Entry 4L3P (X-ray diffraction, 2.68 A resolution); this record covers chain A.

[Chain A]
Molecule: Mitogen-activated protein kinase kinase kinase 7, TGF-beta-activated kinase 1 and MAP3K7-binding protein 1 chimera
Source organism: Homo sapiens
Notes: EC 2.7.11.25
Reference sequence: chimeric construct of O43318, Q15750: residues 31-303 from O43318 (M3K7_HUMAN) positions 31-303 (same numbers); residues 468-504 from Q15750 positions 468-504 (same numbers)
Sequence (315 residues; numbered 26 to 504; 164 numbers in that range are skipped by the numbering (no residue carries them; nothing is unmodelled there); the number before each row is that of its first residue):
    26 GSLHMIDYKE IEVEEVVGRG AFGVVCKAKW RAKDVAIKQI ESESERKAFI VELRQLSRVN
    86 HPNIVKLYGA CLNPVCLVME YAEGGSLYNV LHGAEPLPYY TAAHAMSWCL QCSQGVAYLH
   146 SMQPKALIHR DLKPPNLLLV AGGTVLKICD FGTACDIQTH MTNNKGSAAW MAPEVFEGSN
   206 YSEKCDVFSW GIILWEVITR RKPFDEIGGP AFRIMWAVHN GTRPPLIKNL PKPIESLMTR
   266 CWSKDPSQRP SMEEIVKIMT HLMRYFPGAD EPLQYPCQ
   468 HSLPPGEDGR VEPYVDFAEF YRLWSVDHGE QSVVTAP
Unresolved in the structure: 178-190, 498-504
Sequence notes: expression tag (26-30)
Curated features (UniProtKB/Swiss-Prot):
  - active site: D156 (Proton acceptor)
  - binding site (ATP): V42 to V50, K63
  - modified residue: T184 (Microbial infection: O-acetylthreonine), T187 (Microbial infection: O-acetylthreonine), S192 (Phosphoserine)
  - cross-link (Glycyl lysine isopeptide (Lys-Gly)): K72 (interchain with G-Cter in ubiquitin), K158 (interchain with G-Cter in ubiquitin), K209 (interchain with G-Cter in ubiquitin)
  - site: F484 (Required for interaction with MAP3K7)

[Overview]
From UniProt: active-site residue D156 and 10 ATP-binding residues.
Chain A is Mitogen-activated protein kinase kinase kinase 7, TGF-beta-activated kinase 1 and MAP3K7-binding
protein 1 chimera (Homo sapiens); the structure, Crystal Structure of
2-(1-benzothiophen-7-yl)-4-[1-(piperidin-4-yl)-1H-pyrazol-4-yl]furo[2,3-c]pyridin-7-amine bound to TAK1-TAB1,
was determined by X-ray diffraction, deposited together with 4L52.
